Entry 7KF9 (electron microscopy, 4.40 A resolution (low resolution: residue-level contacts below are approximate; hydrogen-bond / salt-bridge calls are withheld)); this record covers chains A and D of the 12 polymer chains in the assembly.

Chain A:
Name: Virion spike glycoprotein 1
Source organism: Ebola virus
UniProtKB: A0A1C4HDV6 (A0A1C4HDV6_9MONO); residues 32-309 here = UniProt positions 32-309
Sequence (313 residues; row label = number of the first residue in the row; numbers below 1 keep their minus sign (Met-3 is residue -3)):
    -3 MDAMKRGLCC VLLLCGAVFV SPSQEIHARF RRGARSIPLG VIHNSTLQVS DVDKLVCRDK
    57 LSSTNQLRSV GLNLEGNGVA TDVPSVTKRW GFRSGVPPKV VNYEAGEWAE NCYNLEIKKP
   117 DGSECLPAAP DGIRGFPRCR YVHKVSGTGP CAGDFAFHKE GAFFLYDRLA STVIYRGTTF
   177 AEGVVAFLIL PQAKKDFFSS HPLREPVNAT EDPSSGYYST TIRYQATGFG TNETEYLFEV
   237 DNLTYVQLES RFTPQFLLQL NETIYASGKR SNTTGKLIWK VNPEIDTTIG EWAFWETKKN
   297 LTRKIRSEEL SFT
Unresolved in the structure: -3 to 31, 187-214, 281-309
Cystine bridges: Cys121-Cys147
Covalent attachments: N-acetylglucosamine (NAG) linked to Asn228, Asn257, Asn268
Sequence notes: expression tag (-3 to 31)

Chain D:
Name: Virion spike glycoprotein 2
Source organism: Ebola virus
UniProtKB: A0A0E3XK95 (A0A0E3XK95_9MONO); residues 461-629 here = UniProt positions 461-629
Sequence (203 residues; row label = number of the first residue in the row):
   461 NNNTHHQDTG EESASSGKLG LITNTIAGVA GLITGGRRTR REVIVNAQPK CNPNLHYWTT
   521 QDEGAAIGLA WIPYFGPAAE GIYTEGLMHN QDGLICGLRQ LANETTQALQ LFLRATTELR
   581 TFSILNRKAI DFLLQRWGGT CHILGPDCCI EPHDWTKNIT DKIDQIIHDD DDKAGWSHPQ
   641 FEKGGGSGGG SGGGSWSHPQ FEK
Unresolved in the structure: 461-502, 522-525, 599-663
Cystine bridges: Cys511-Cys556
Covalent attachments: N-acetylglucosamine (NAG) linked to Asn563
Sequence notes: expression tag (630-663)

How chain A and chain D interact:
Pairs across the interface (98; chain A residue first):
  Ser32(A) with Ala568(D)
  Ile33(A) with Ala568(D); Leu569(D); Phe572(D); Lys588(D)
  Pro34(A) with Thr565(D); Ala568(D)
  Leu35(A) with Leu561(D)
  Gly36(A) with Ile504(D); Leu561(D)
  Thr42(A) with Val503(D); Asp552(D); Leu554(D)
  Leu43(A) with Val503(D); Ile504(D); Leu554(D); Gly557(D); Leu558(D)
  Gln44(A) with Ile504(D)
  Val45(A) with Val503(D); Ile504(D)
  Val48(A) with Gln595(D)
  Leu51(A) with Gln595(D); Arg596(D)
  Asp55(A) with Phe592(D)
  Leu57(A) with Phe592(D)
  Leu63(A) with Leu585(D)
  Arg64(A) with Gln521(D); Leu585(D)
  Ser65(A) with Leu585(D)
  Leu68(A) with Leu558(D); Arg559(D)
  Gly72(A) with Cys511(D); Asn512(D); Arg559(D)
  Asn73(A) with Asn506(D); Gln508(D); Lys510(D); Arg559(D)
  Gly74(A) with Lys510(D)
  Pro94(A) with Leu579(D)
  Lys95(A) with Leu573(D); Thr576(D); Glu578(D); Leu579(D)
  Val96(A) with Leu579(D); Arg580(D); Thr581(D)
  Val97(A) with Leu573(D); Thr581(D); Phe582(D)
  Asn98(A) with Phe582(D)
  Glu100(A) with Thr519(D); Thr520(D)
  Ala101(A) with Trp518(D); Thr519(D); Gln521(D)
  Gly102(A) with His516(D); Tyr517(D); Trp518(D)
  Glu103(A) with Leu515(D); His516(D); Trp518(D); Arg559(D)
  Trp104(A) with His516(D); Tyr517(D); Trp518(D)
  Asp127(A) with Arg580(D)
  Gly128(A) with Arg580(D)
  Phe132(A) with Trp518(D)
  Pro133(A) with Trp518(D); Tyr543(D)
  Arg134(A) with Glu540(D); Tyr543(D)
  Gly157(A) with Thr566(D); Gln570(D)
  Phe159(A) with Leu569(D); Gln570(D)
  Asp163(A) with Trp518(D); Tyr543(D)
  Arg164(A) with Thr520(D); Tyr543(D)
  Leu165(A) with Phe582(D)
  Thr168(A) with Gln570(D)
  Val180(A) with Ala562(D); Thr566(D)
  Val181(A) with Ala562(D); Thr565(D); Leu569(D)
  Ala182(A) with Leu558(D); Leu561(D); Ala562(D)
  Phe183(A) with Leu561(D); Thr565(D); Ile584(D); Leu585(D)
  Leu184(A) with Leu558(D); Leu561(D)
Interface residues without a listed pair, chain A (53 interface residues in all): Ile38, Ser41, Thr60, Val66, Tyr99, Glu156, Ala158
Interface residues without a listed pair, chain D (47 interface residues in all): Ile542, Glu545, Glu564, Gln567, Ala589

Summary:
The interface between chain A and chain D involves 53 residues on one side and 47 on the other. Covalently
linked N-acetylglucosamine: at Asn228(A), Asn257(A) and Asn268(A). Covalently linked N-acetylglucosamine: at
Asn563(D).
Chain A is Virion spike glycoprotein 1 and chain D is Virion spike glycoprotein 2, both from Ebola virus; the
structure, Ebola virus GP (mucin deleted, Makona strain) bound to antibody Fab EBOV-296 and EBOV-515, was
determined by electron microscopy (same publication as 7KEJ, 7KEW and 7KFG).
